Entry 5XKE (X-ray diffraction, 2.60 A resolution); this record covers chains B and F of the 6 polymer chains in the assembly.

== Chain B ==
Name: Tubulin beta chain
Source organism: Sus scrofa
Reference sequence: F2Z5B2 (F2Z5B2_PIG); residue numbers follow UniProt; this construct covers 1-445
Chain sequence (445 residues; row label = number of the first residue in the row):
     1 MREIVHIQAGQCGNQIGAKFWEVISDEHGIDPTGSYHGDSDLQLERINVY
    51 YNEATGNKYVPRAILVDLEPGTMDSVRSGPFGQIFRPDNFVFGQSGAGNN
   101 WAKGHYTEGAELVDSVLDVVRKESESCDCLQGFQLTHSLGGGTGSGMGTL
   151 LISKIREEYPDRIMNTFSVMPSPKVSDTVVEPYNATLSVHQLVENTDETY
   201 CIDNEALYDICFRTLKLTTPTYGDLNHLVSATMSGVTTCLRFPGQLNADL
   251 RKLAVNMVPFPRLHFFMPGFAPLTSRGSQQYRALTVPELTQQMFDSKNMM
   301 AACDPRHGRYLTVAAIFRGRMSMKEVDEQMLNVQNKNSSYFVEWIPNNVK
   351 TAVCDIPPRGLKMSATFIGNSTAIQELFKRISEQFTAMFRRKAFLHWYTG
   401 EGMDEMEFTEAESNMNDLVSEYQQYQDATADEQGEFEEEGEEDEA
Unresolved in the structure: 429-445
Sequence notes: conflict G440 (Glu in F2Z5B2), E441 (Gly in F2Z5B2)
Bound ions: Mg2+: Q11 (together with GDP)
Ligand contacts:
  - GDP (guanosine-5'-diphosphate): A9, G10, Q11, C12, Q15, I16, D67, A97, N99, S138, G140, G141, G142, T143, G144, V169, P171, V175, D177, E181, N204, L207, Y222, L225, N226
  - LON ((7S)-1,2,3,10-tetramethoxy-7-(methylamino)-6,7-dihydro-5H-benzo[a]heptalen-9-one): V236, C239, L240, L246, A248, D249, K252, L253, N256, M257, T312, V313, A314, A315, I316, N348, V349, K350, T351, A352, I368

== Chain F ==
Name: Uncharacterized protein
Source organism: Gallus gallus
Reference sequence: E1BQ43 (E1BQ43_CHICK); residue numbers follow UniProt; this construct covers 1-378
Chain sequence (384 residues; each row starts with the number of its first residue):
     1 MYTFVVRDENSSVYAEVSRLLLATGQWKRLRKDNPRFNLMLGERNRLPFG
    51 RLGHEPGLVQLVNYYRGADKLCRKASLVKLIKTSPELSESCTWFPESYVI
   101 YPTNLKTPVAPAQNGIRHLINNTRTDEREVFLAAYNRRREGREGNVWIAK
   151 SSAGAKGEGILISSEASELLDFIDEQGQVHVIQKYLEKPLLLEPGHRKFD
   201 IRSWVLVDHLYNIYLYREGVLRTSSEPYNSANFQDKTCHLTNHCIQKEYS
   251 KNYGRYEEGNEMFFEEFNQYLMDALNTTLENSILLQIKHIIRSCLMCIEP
   301 AISTKHLHYQSFQLFGFDFMVDEELKVWLIEVNGAPACAQKLYAELCQGI
   351 VDVAISSVFPLADTGQKTSQPTSIFIKLHHHHHH
Unresolved in the structure: 104-125, 150-160, 248-251, 363-371, 381-384
Sequence notes: expression tag (379-384)

== Interface between chain B and chain F ==
Residue-residue contacts (10):
  L331(B) - R36(F)
  L331(B) - P56(F)
  Q334(B) - R36(F)  hydrogen bond
  N335(B) - R36(F)  hydrogen bond
  N335(B) - P56(F)
  N335(B) - G57(F)
  N335(B) - L58(F)
  S338(B) - L30(F)
  S338(B) - N34(F)  hydrogen bond
  S338(B) - R36(F)
Interface residues without a listed pair, chain B (6 interface residues in all): K336, N347
Interface residues without a listed pair, chain F (9 interface residues in all): M1, T3, E55

== In short ==
Chain B and chain F form an interface of 6 and 9 residues respectively; the contacts include 3 hydrogen bonds.
Polar contacts include Q334(B)-R36(F), N335(B)-R36(F) and S338(B)-N34(F). Chain B binds GDP and compound LON.
Chain B is Tubulin beta chain (Sus scrofa) and chain F is Uncharacterized protein (Gallus gallus); the
structure, Crystal structure of T2R-TTL-Demecolcine complex, was determined by X-ray diffraction.
